5S4N - chains C and E of the 6 polymer chains in the assembly; structure by X-ray diffraction, 2.53 A resolution.

[Chain C]
Molecule: Tubulin alpha-1B chain
Organism: Bos taurus
UniProt: P81947 (TBA1B_BOVIN); residues 1-451 here = UniProt positions 1-451
Sequence (451 residues; each row starts with the number of its first residue):
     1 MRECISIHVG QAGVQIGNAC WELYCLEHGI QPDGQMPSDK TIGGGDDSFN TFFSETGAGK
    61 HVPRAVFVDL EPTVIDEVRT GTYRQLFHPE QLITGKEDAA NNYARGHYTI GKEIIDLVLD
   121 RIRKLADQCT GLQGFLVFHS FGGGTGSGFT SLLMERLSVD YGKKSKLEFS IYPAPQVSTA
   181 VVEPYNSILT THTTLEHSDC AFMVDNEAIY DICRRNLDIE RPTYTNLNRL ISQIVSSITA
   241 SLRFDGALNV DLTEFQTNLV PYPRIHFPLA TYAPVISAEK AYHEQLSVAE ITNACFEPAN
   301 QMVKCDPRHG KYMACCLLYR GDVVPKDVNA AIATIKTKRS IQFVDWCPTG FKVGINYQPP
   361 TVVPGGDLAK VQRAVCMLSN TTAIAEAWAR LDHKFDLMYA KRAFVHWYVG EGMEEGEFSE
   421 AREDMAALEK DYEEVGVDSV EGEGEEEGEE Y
Not modelled in the structure: 441-451
Ion coordination: Ca2+ site 1: Asp39, Thr41, Gly44, Glu55; Ca2+ site 2: Glu284 (shared with 1 residue of chain B)
Ligand contacts: GTP (guanosine-5'-triphosphate): Gly10, Gln11, Ala12, Gln15, Ile16, Asp69, Asp98, Ala99, Ala100, Asn101, Ser140, Gly142, Gly143, Gly144, Thr145, Gly146, Ile171, Pro173, Val177, Ser178, Thr179, Glu183, Asn206, Tyr224, Leu227, Asn228, Ile231

[Chain E]
Molecule: Stathmin-4
Organism: Rattus norvegicus
UniProt: P63043 (STMN4_RAT); residues 5-145 here correspond to UniProt positions 49-189 (UniProt number = residue number + 44)
Sequence (143 residues; numbered 3 to 145; the number before each row is that of its first residue):
     3 MADMEVIELN KCTSGQSFEV ILKPPSFDGV PEFNASLPRR RDPSLEEIQK KLEAAEERRK
    63 YQEAELLKHL AEKREHEREV IQKAIEENNN FIKMAKEKLA QKMESNKENR EAHLAAMLER
   123 LQEKDKHAEE VRKNKELKEE ASR
Not modelled in the structure: 3-5, 29-43, 144-145
Construct notes: initiating methionine (3); expression tag (4)
Ion coordination: Ca2+ near Asp44 (its only coordinating residue here)
Curated features (UniProtKB/Swiss-Prot):
  - modified residue: Ser46 (Phosphoserine)

[Chain C / chain E interface]
Contacting residue pairs (33):
  His107(C) - Lys104(E)
  His107(C) - Met105(E)
  Tyr108(C) - Lys104(E)
  Tyr108(C) - Met105(E)  hydrophobic
  Tyr108(C) - Asn108(E)
  Thr109(C) - Arg112(E)
  Lys112(C) - Met105(E)
  Glu155(C) - Leu101(E)
  Glu155(C) - Lys104(E)  salt bridge
  Arg156(C) - Leu101(E)
  Ser158(C) - Phe93(E)
  Ser158(C) - Ile94(E)
  Val159(C) - Ile94(E)
  Val159(C) - Ala97(E)  hydrophobic
  Val159(C) - Lys98(E)
  Gly162(C) - Asn90(E)
  Gly162(C) - Ile94(E)
  Lys163(C) - Asn90(E)
  Lys163(C) - Phe93(E)
  Thr193(C) - Lys104(E)
  Glu196(C) - Phe93(E)
  His197(C) - Phe93(E)
  Val409(C) - His115(E)  hydrogen bond (backbone-side chain)
  Gly410(C) - Arg112(E)
  Gly410(C) - His115(E)
  Glu411(C) - Asn108(E)
  Glu411(C) - Arg112(E)  salt bridge
  Gly412(C) - Asn108(E)  hydrogen bond (backbone-side chain)
  Gly412(C) - Asn111(E)  hydrogen bond (backbone-side chain)
  Gly412(C) - Arg112(E)
  Met413(C) - Asn108(E)
  Glu414(C) - Ser107(E)  hydrogen bond
  Glu414(C) - Asn111(E)  hydrogen bond
Interface residues without a listed pair, chain C (21 interface residues in all): Leu152, Glu417
Interface residues without a listed pair, chain E (14 interface residues in all): Lys100

[Overview]
Chain C and chain E form an interface of 21 and 14 residues respectively, with 5 hydrogen bonds and 2 salt
bridges. Polar pairs include Glu155(C)-Lys104(E), Glu411(C)-Arg112(E) and Val409(C)-His115(E). Ligands of
chain C: GTP. Asp39(C), Thr41(C), Gly44(C) and Glu55(C) coordinate Ca2+ site 1.
Chain C is Tubulin alpha-1B chain (Bos taurus) and chain E is Stathmin-4 (Rattus norvegicus); the structure,
Tubulin-Z285782452-complex, was determined by X-ray diffraction together with 5S4L, 5S4M, 5S4O, 5S4P, 5S4Q,
5S4R and 52 further entries from the same study.
